PDB entry 3EOZ | X-ray diffraction, 2.40 A resolution | chains A and B

== Chain A (and B) ==
Molecule: putative Phosphoglycerate mutase
Organism: Plasmodium falciparum
Notes: EC 5.4.2.1; chain B of this document is another copy of the same molecule, construct and numbering; everything in this record applies to it too
Reference sequence: Q8I1V2 (Q8I1V2_PLAF7); residues 19-214 here correspond to UniProt positions 100-295 (UniProt number = residue number + 81)
Chain sequence (214 residues; each row starts with the number of its first residue):
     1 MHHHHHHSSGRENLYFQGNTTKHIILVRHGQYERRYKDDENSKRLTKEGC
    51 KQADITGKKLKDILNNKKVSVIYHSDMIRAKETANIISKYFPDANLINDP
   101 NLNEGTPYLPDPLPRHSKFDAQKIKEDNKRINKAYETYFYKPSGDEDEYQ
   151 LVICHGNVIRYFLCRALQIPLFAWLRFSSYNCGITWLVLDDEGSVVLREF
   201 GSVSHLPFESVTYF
Disordered / not traced: 1-18, 31-45, 107-128 (chain B: 1-20, 30-43, 144, 178-179, 191-192)
Differences from the reference sequence: expression tag (1-18)
Modified positions: Mse1 (selenomethionine); Mse77 (selenomethionine; parent Met)

== Chain A / chain B interface ==
Contacting residue pairs (51; chain A residue first):
  Arg28(A) - Gln168(B)  hydrogen bond
  Leu171(A) - Ser117(B)
  Leu171(A) - Asp120(B)
  Leu171(A) - Ala121(B)  hydrophobic
  Leu171(A) - Ile124(B)  hydrophobic
  Phe172(A) - Tyr108(B)
  Phe172(A) - Leu109(B)
  Phe172(A) - Pro110(B)  hydrophobic
  Leu175(A) - Tyr108(B)  hydrophobic
  Leu175(A) - Asp127(B)
  Leu175(A) - Asn128(B)
  Arg176(A) - Arg160(B)
  Arg176(A) - Trp174(B)  hydrogen bond (side chain-backbone)
  Phe177(A) - Leu171(B)  hydrophobic
  Ser178(A) - Asn128(B)  hydrogen bond
  Ser178(A) - Tyr161(B)
  Ser179(A) - Tyr161(B)
  Ser179(A) - Cys164(B)
  Ser179(A) - Arg165(B)  hydrogen bond (backbone-backbone)
  Tyr180(A) - Trp174(B)  hydrophobic
  Asn181(A) - Arg165(B)
  Asn181(A) - Gln168(B)
  Cys182(A) - Ile169(B)
  Cys182(A) - Pro170(B)  hydrophobic
  Leu197(A) - Leu171(B)  hydrophobic
  Glu199(A) - Pro170(B)
  Glu199(A) - Leu171(B)  hydrogen bond (side chain-backbone)
  Glu199(A) - Phe172(B)  hydrogen bond (side chain-backbone)
  Ser204(A) - Pro170(B)
  His205(A) - Leu167(B)  hydrogen bond (side chain-backbone)
  His205(A) - Gln168(B)  hydrogen bond
  His205(A) - Phe214(B)
  Leu206(A) - Phe214(B)
  Pro207(A) - Thr212(B)
  Pro207(A) - Tyr213(B)
  Pro207(A) - Phe214(B)
  Phe208(A) - Tyr213(B)  hydrogen bond (backbone-backbone)
  Phe208(A) - Phe214(B)
  Glu209(A) - Thr212(B)
  Glu209(A) - Tyr213(B)  hydrogen bond (backbone-backbone)
  Ser210(A) - Val211(B)
  Ser210(A) - Thr212(B)  hydrogen bond
  Val211(A) - Ser210(B)  hydrogen bond (backbone-side chain)
  Val211(A) - Val211(B)  hydrogen bond (backbone-backbone)
  Thr212(A) - Glu209(B)
  Thr212(A) - Ser210(B)  hydrogen bond
  Tyr213(A) - Phe208(B)
  Tyr213(A) - Glu209(B)  hydrogen bond (backbone-backbone)
  Phe214(A) - Leu206(B)  hydrophobic
  Phe214(A) - Pro207(B)
  Phe214(A) - Phe208(B)  hydrophobic
Also at the interface, not in a pair above, chain A (26 interface residues in all): Trp174, Gly183
Also at the interface, not in a pair above, chain B (31 interface residues in all): Phe177, Gly193

== Summary ==
26 residues of chain A and 31 residues of chain B are in contact, with 15 hydrogen bonds. Among the polar
pairs are Arg28(A)-Gln168(B), Arg176(A)-Trp174(B) and Ser178(A)-Asn128(B).
Chain A and chain B are both putative Phosphoglycerate mutase (Plasmodium falciparum); the structure, Crystal
Structure of Phosphoglycerate Mutase from Plasmodium Falciparum, PFD0660w, was determined by X-ray
diffraction.
